4PMA - chain A; structure by X-ray diffraction, 1.40 A resolution.

Chain A:
Name: Beta-lactamase CTX-M-14
Organism: Klebsiella pneumoniae subsp. pneumoniae
Reference sequence: G8XD06 (G8XD06_KLEPH); the author numbering skips numbers that UniProt does not, so the offset changes along the chain: 25-57 = UniProt 29-61; 59-238 = UniProt 62-241; 240-252 = UniProt 242-254; 254-290 = UniProt 255-291
Sequence (263 residues; row label = number of the first residue in the row; note: 3 numbers in that range are skipped by the numbering (no residue carries them; nothing is unmodelled there)):
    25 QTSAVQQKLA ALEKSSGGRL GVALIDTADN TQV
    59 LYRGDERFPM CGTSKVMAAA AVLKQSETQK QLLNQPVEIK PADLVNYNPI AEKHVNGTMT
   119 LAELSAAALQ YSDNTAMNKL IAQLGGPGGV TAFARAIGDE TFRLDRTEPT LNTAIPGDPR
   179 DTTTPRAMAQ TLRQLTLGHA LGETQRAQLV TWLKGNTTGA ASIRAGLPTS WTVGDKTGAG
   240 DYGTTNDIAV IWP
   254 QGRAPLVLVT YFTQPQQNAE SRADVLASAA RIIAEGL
Differences from the reference sequence: engineered mutation Gly70 (Ser73 in G8XD06), Ala237 (Ser240 in G8XD06), Ala276 (Arg277 in G8XD06)
What the authors report for this chain:
  - contacts within the chain: Asn170-Asp240

In short:
From the paper: contacts within the chain involving Asn170 and Asp240.
Chain A is Beta-lactamase CTX-M-14 (Klebsiella pneumoniae subsp. pneumoniae); the structure, Crystal structure
of CTX-M-14 S70G:S237A:R276A beta-lactamase at 1.39 Angstroms resolution, was determined by X-ray diffraction
together with 4PM5, 4PM6, 4PM7, 4PM8 and 4PM9 from the same study.
